7M2U - chains 5 and 2 of the 11 polymer chains in the assembly; structure by electron microscopy, 8.20 A resolution (very low resolution: no residue pairs are listed; an interface is given only as per-side residue counts).

# Chain 5
Protein: General transcription and DNA repair factor IIH subunit TFB5
Source organism: Saccharomyces cerevisiae (strain ATCC 204508 / S288c)
UniProt: Q3E7C1 (TFB5_YEAST); residue numbers follow UniProt; this construct covers 2-67
Amino-acid sequence (66 residues; each row starts with the number of its first residue):
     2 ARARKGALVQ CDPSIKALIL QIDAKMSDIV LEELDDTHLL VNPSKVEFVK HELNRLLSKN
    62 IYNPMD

# Chain 2
Protein: General transcription and DNA repair factor IIH subunit TFB2
Source organism: Saccharomyces cerevisiae (strain ATCC 204508 / S288c)
UniProt: Q02939 (TFB2_YEAST); numbering as in UniProt (aligned over 1-513)
Amino-acid sequence (513 residues; each row starts with the number of its first residue):
     1 MSDYSLKHSV TQYLEEIPQQ VQNRLYTSPA TCLAIYRILP PLAKFFIMAM VFNENEVPLL
    61 DLDKWVNSNG KLQFQNAIKS MKSLHLLIPN KSSGTLMINL NPTFKISLRN ALTGGEVQNS
   121 FGVVVEENVV SLDLLDEYSA NKWETILHFM VGTPLAKIPS EKVLNLLKHS KLMEEVNSTG
   181 EFKITNEGFQ FLLQEINSQL WTLLLQYLKM IETSKMDLVD VLHFIFMLGA LEVGKAYKID
   241 ALSETQRIML QDMRDYGLVF QKHSNDSIFY PTKLALMLTS DTKTIRSASN AMDSVLRQNR
   301 EEPSVNEDGA NGKSTTDITT SDDLNKAGLK NQDIPDGSLI VETNFKIYSY SNSPLQIAVL
   361 SLFVHLKARF VNMVLGQITR ESIRRALTNG ITADQIIAYL ETHAHPQMRR LAEEKLEKKL
   421 ELDPNCKEPL QVLPPTVVDQ IRLWQLELDR VITYEGSLYS DFETSQEYNL LSKYAQDIGV
   481 LLWKDDKKKK FFISKEGNSQ VLDFAKRKLK KKQ
Unresolved in the structure: 1-6, 287-327, 508-513

# Interface between chain 5 and chain 2
At this resolution (8 A) residue pairs are not listed: 16 residues of chain 5 and 15 of chain 2 lie at the interface.

# Overview
Chain 5 and chain 2 form an interface of 16 and 15 residues respectively.
Here chain 5 is General transcription and DNA repair factor IIH subunit TFB5 and chain 2 is General
transcription and DNA repair factor IIH subunit TFB2, both from Saccharomyces cerevisiae (strain ATCC 204508 /
S288c). Entry 7M2U (Nucleotide Excision Repair complex TFIIH Rad4-33) was determined by electron microscopy,
deposited together with 7K01 and 7K04.
